7M8R - chains D and E of the 8 polymer chains in the assembly; structure by X-ray diffraction, 2.22 A resolution.

Chain D:
Protein: Methane monooxygenase regulatory protein B
Source organism: Methylosinus trichosporium OB3b
Reference sequence: A0A2D2D0T8 (A0A2D2D0T8_METTR); numbering as in UniProt (aligned over 3-138)
Chain sequence (136 residues; row label = number of the first residue in the row):
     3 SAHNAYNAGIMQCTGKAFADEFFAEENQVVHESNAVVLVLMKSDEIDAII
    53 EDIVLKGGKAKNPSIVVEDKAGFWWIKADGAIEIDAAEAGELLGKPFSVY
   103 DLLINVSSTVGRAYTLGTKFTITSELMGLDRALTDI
Disordered / not traced: 3, 134-138
Differences from the reference sequence: engineered mutation C15 (Lys in A0A2D2D0T8)
Modified / non-standard residues: W76 (fluorotryptophane; FTR); W77 (fluorotryptophane; FTR)
Covalently attached groups: 1,1,1-tris(fluoranyl)propan-2-one (W6X) linked to C15

Chain E:
Protein: Methane monooxygenase component A alpha chain
Source organism: Methylosinus trichosporium OB3b
Reference sequence: A0A2D2D5X0 (A0A2D2D5X0_METTR); numbering as in UniProt (aligned over 12-526)
Chain sequence (515 residues; row label = number of the first residue in the row):
    12 DALKVNRAPVGVEPQEVHKWLQSFNWDFKENRTKYPTKYHMANETKEQFK
    62 VIAKEYARMEAAKDERQFGTLLDGLTRLGAGNKVHPRWGETMKVISNFLE
   112 VGEYNAIAASAMLWDSATAAEQKNGYLAQVLDEIRHTHQCAFINHYYSKH
   162 YHDPAGHNDARRTRAIGPLWKGMKRVFADGFISGDAVECSVNLQLVGEAC
   212 FTNPLIVAVTEWASANGDEITPTVFLSVETDELRHMANGYQTVVSIANDP
   262 ASAKFLNTDLNNAFWTQQKYFTPVLGYLFEYGSKFKVEPWVKTWNRWVYE
   312 DWGGIWIGRLGKYGVESPASLRDAKRDAYWAHHDLALAAYAMWPLGFARL
   362 ALPDEEDQAWFEANYPGWADHYGKIFNEWKKLGYEDPKSGFIPYQWLLAN
   412 GHDVYIDRVSQVPFIPSLAKGTGSLRVHEFNGKKHSLTDDWGERQWLIEP
   462 ERYECHNVFEQYEGRELSEVIAEGHGVRSDGKTLIAQPHTRGDNLWTLED
   512 IKRAGCVFPDPLAKF
Bound ions: Fe ion site 1: E114, E144, H147 (together with benzoic acid); Fe ion site 2: E144, E209, E243, H246 (together with benzoic acid)
Ligand contacts: benzoic acid (BEZ): L110, E114, A117, E144, H147, F188, F192, L204, G208, E209, T213, L216, E243, H246

Chain D / chain E interface:
Pairs across the interface - 13 pairs, chain D then chain E:
  M43(D) - D84(E)
  M43(D) - R88(E)
  K44(D) - R88(E)  hydrogen bond (backbone-side chain)
  S45(D) - L83(E)
  S45(D) - T87(E)
  D46(D) - L83(E)  hydrogen bond (backbone-backbone)
  D46(D) - T87(E)
  D46(D) - K160(E)  salt bridge
  D46(D) - H161(E)  salt bridge
  E47(D) - L83(E)
  D49(D) - T87(E)
  G74(D) - R88(E)
  K97(D) - L83(E)
Interface residues without a listed pair, chain D (9 interface residues in all): A73
Interface residues without a listed pair, chain E (7 interface residues in all): Y157

In short:
9 residues of chain D and 7 residues of chain E are in contact; the contacts include 2 hydrogen bonds and 2
salt bridges. Polar pairs include D46(D)-K160(E), D46(D)-H161(E) and K44(D)-R88(E). Chain E binds benzoic
acid. 1,1,1-tris(fluoranyl)propan-2-one is covalently linked to C15(D).
Here chain D is Methane monooxygenase regulatory protein B and chain E is Methane monooxygenase component A
alpha chain, both from Methylosinus trichosporium OB3b. Entry 7M8R (Complex structure of Methane monooxygenase
hydroxylase and regulatory subunit with fluorosubstituted tryptophans) was determined by X-ray diffraction,
deposited together with 7M8Q.
